6FYU - chains A and C of the 9 polymer chains in the assembly; structure by X-ray diffraction, 2.64 A resolution.

Chain A:
Molecule: Hemagglutinin
From: Influenza A virus
UniProtKB: A0A4Y5QYN9 (A0A4Y5QYN9_9INFA); the construct lacks a stretch of the UniProt sequence and is renumbered around it, so the offset changes along the chain: 11-141 = UniProt 19-149; 143-158 = UniProt 150-165; 159-330 = UniProt 168-339
Amino-acid sequence (321 residues; numbered 11 to 330 plus 2 insertion-coded residues; 1 number in that range is skipped by the numbering (no residue carries it; nothing is unmodelled there); the number before each row is that of its first residue; a row labelled like 158A-158B holds insertion residues (158A, then the next letters in order)):
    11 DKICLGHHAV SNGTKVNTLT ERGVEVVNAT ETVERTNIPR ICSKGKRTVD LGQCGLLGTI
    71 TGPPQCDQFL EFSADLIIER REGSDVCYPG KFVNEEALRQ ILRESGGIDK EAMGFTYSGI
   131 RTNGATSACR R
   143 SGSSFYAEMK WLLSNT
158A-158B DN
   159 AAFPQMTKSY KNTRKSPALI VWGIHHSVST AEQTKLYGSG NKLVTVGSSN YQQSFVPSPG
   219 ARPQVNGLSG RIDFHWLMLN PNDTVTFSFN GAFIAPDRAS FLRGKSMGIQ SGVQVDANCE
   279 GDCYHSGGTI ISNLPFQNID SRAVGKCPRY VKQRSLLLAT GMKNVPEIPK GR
Unresolved in the structure: 329-330
Disulfides: Cys52-Cys277, Cys64-Cys76, Cys97-Cys139, Cys281-Cys305
Covalently attached groups: N-acetylglucosamine (NAG) linked to Asn38, Asn240

Chain C:
Molecule: Single domain antibody SD36
From: Lama glama
Notes: antibody fragment or engineered binder
Amino-acid sequence (122 residues; numbered 1 to 112 plus 13 insertion-coded residues; 3 numbers in that range are skipped by the numbering (no residue carries them; nothing is unmodelled there); the number before each row is that of its first residue; a row labelled like 82A-82C holds insertion residues (82A, then the next letters in order)):
     1 EVQLVESGGG LVQAGGSLKL SCAASGRTYA MG
    36 WFRQAPGKER EFVAHIN
   52A A
    53 LGTRTYYSDS VKGRFTISRD NAKNTEYLEM
82A-82C NNL
    83 KPEDTAVYYC TAQGQWRA
100A-100I APVAVAAEY
   101 EFWGQGTQVT VS
Disulfides: Cys22-Cys92

How chain A and chain C interact:
Residue-residue contacts (4):
  Lys54(A) with Glu44(C), salt bridge
  Glu278(A) with Glu44(C)
  Asn291(A) with Val100E(C)
  Thr318(A) with Ala100(C)
Other interface residues (no listed pair), chain C (4 interface residues in all): Gly42
From the paper, about this interface:
  - epitope / paratope residues, chain A: Lys54(A), Glu278(A), Asn291(A), Thr318(A)

Summary:
Chain A and chain C each contribute 4 residues to their interface; the contacts include 1 salt bridge. The
salt-bridged pair is Lys54(A)-Glu44(C). N-acetylglucosamine is covalently linked to Asn38(A) and Asn240(A).
The paper reports epitope/paratope residues Lys54(A), Glu278(A) and Asn291(A) among others.
Chain A is Hemagglutinin (Influenza A virus) and chain C is Single domain antibody SD36 (Lama glama); the
structure, Structure of H7(A/Shanghai/2/2013) Influenza Hemagglutinin in complex SD36, was determined by X-ray
diffraction, deposited together with 6CNV, 6FYT and 6FYW.
